6HME - chain A; structure by X-ray diffraction, 1.85 A resolution.

Chain A:
Name: Casein kinase II subunit alpha
Source organism: Homo sapiens
Notes: EC 2.7.11.1
Reference sequence: P68400 (CSK21_HUMAN); numbering as in UniProt (aligned over 1-335)
Chain sequence (349 residues; each row starts with the number of its first residue; numbers below 1 keep their minus sign (Met-13 is residue -13)):
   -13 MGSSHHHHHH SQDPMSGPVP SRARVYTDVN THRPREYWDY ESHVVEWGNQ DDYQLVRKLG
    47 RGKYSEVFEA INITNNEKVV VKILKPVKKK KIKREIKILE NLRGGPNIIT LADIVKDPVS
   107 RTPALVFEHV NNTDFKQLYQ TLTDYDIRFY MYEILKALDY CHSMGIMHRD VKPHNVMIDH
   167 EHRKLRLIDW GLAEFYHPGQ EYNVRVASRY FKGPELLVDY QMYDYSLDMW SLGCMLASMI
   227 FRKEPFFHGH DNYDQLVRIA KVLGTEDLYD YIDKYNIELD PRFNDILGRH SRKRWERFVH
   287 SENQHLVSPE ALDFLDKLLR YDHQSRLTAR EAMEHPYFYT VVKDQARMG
Unresolved in the structure: -13 to 1, 334-335
Differences from the reference sequence: initiating methionine (-13); expression tag (-12 to 0)
Swiss-Prot annotation at these positions:
  - region: Gln36 to Leu41 (Interaction with beta subunit)
  - active site: Asp156 (Proton acceptor)
  - binding site (ATP): Leu45 to Val53, Lys68
  - natural variant: Arg47 (R47Q: In OCNDS), Tyr50 (Y50S: In OCNDS), Asp175 (D175G: In OCNDS), Lys198 (K198R: In OCNDS)
Small-molecule neighbours: FXB (5-propan-2-yl-4-prop-2-enoxy-7,8-dihydro-6H-indeno[1,2-b]indole-9,10-dione): Leu45, Gly46, Arg47, Gly48, Ser51, Val53, Val66, Lys68, Ile95, Phe113, Glu114, Val116, Asn118, His160, Met163, Ile174, Asp175

In short:
Chain A binds compound FXB. UniProt lists active-site residue Asp156 and 10 ATP-binding residues.
Chain A is Casein kinase II subunit alpha (Homo sapiens); the structure, LOW-SALT STRUCTURE OF PROTEIN KINASE
CK2 CATALYTIC SUBUNIT (ISOFORM CK2ALPHA; CSNK2A1 gene product) IN COMPLEX WITH ..., was determined by X-ray
diffraction (same publication as 6HBN, 6HMB, 6HMC, 6HMD and 6HMQ).
